Entry 4S0Q (X-ray diffraction, 2.09 A resolution); this record covers chain A.

Chain A:
Name: Ribonuclease pancreatic
From: Bos taurus
Notes: EC 3.1.27.5
UniProt: P61823 (RNAS1_BOVIN); residues 1-124 here correspond to UniProt positions 27-150 (UniProt number = residue number + 26)
Chain sequence (124 residues; numbered 1 to 124; the number before each row is that of its first residue):
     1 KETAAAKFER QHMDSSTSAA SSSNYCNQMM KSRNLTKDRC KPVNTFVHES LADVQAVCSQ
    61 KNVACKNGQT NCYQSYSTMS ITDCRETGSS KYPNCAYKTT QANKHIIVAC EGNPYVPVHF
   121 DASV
Disordered / not traced: 17-21
Cystine bridges: Cys26-Cys84, Cys40-Cys95, Cys58-Cys110, Cys65-Cys72
Bound ions: carboplatin Pt near Met29 (its only coordinating residue here)
Curated features (UniProtKB/Swiss-Prot):
  - active site: His12 (Proton acceptor), His119 (Proton donor)
  - binding site (substrate): Lys7, Arg10, Lys41 to Thr45, Lys66, Arg85
  - glycosylation: Lys1 (N-linked (Glc) (glycation) lysine), Lys7 (N-linked (Glc) (glycation) lysine), Asn34 (N-linked (GlcNAc...) asparagine), Lys37 (N-linked (Glc) (glycation) lysine), Lys41 (N-linked (Glc) (glycation) lysine)
From the paper describing this entry:
  - carboplatin Pt coordination: Met29
  - conformationally variable residues (order/disorder transition): Ser16 to Ser22, Tyr25

Summary:
From UniProt: active-site residues His12 and His119 and 9 substrate-binding residues. From the paper:
carboplatin Pt coordination by Met29; conformational variability at Ser16 and Tyr25.
Chain A is Ribonuclease pancreatic (Bos taurus); the structure, The X-ray structure of the adduct formed in
the reaction between bovine pancreatic ribonuclease and carboplatin, was determined by X-ray diffraction,
deposited together with 4S18.
